PDB entry 2P15 | X-ray diffraction, 1.94 A resolution | chains A and C of the 4 polymer chains in the assembly

== Chain A ==
Molecule: Estrogen receptor
Organism: Homo sapiens
Notes: fragment: Ligand Binding Domain (residues 298-554)
Reference sequence: P03372 (ESR1_HUMAN); numbering as in UniProt (aligned over 298-554)
Chain sequence (258 residues; row label = number of the first residue in the row):
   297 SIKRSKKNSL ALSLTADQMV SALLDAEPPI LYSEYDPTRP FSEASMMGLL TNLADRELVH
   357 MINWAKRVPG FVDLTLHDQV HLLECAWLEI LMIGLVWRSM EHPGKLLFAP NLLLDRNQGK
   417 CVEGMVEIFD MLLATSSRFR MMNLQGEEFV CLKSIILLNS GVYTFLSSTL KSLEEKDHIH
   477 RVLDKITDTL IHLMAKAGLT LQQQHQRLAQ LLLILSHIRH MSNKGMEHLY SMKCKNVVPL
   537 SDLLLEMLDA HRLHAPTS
Not modelled in the structure: 297-304, 332-334, 550-554
Sequence notes: cloning artifact (297); engineered mutation Ser537 (Tyr in P03372)

== Chain C ==
Molecule: GRIP peptide
Reference sequence: Q15596 (NCOA2_HUMAN); residue numbers follow UniProt; this construct covers 686-698
Chain sequence (13 residues; row label = number of the first residue in the row):
   686 KHKILHRLLQ DSS
Not modelled in the structure: 686, 698

== How chain A and chain C interact ==
Pairs across the interface (22):
  Ile358(A) with Leu690(C), hydrophobic; Leu693(C), hydrophobic; Leu694(C), hydrophobic
  Lys362(A) with Leu693(C), hydrogen bond (side chain-backbone); Leu694(C); Asp696(C), hydrogen bond (side chain-backbone)
  Leu372(A) with His691(C); Leu694(C), hydrophobic; Gln695(C)
  Gln375(A) with Leu694(C)
  Val376(A) with Leu690(C); Leu694(C), hydrophobic
  Leu379(A) with Leu694(C), hydrophobic
  Glu380(A) with His687(C); Leu690(C)
  Asp538(A) with Ile689(C)
  Leu539(A) with Ile689(C)
  Glu542(A) with His687(C), hydrogen bond (side chain-backbone); Lys688(C), hydrogen bond (side chain-backbone); Ile689(C), hydrogen bond (side chain-backbone); Leu690(C), hydrogen bond (side chain-backbone)
  Met543(A) with Leu690(C), hydrophobic
Other interface residues (no listed pair), chain A (12 interface residues in all): Phe367

== In short ==
Chain A and chain C form an interface of 12 and 9 residues respectively; the contacts include 6 hydrogen
bonds. Polar pairs include Lys362(A)-Leu693(C), Lys362(A)-Asp696(C) and Glu542(A)-His687(C).
Chain A is Estrogen receptor (Homo sapiens) and chain C is GRIP peptide; the structure, Crystal structure of
the ER alpha ligand binding domain with the agonist ortho-trifluoromethylphenylvinyl estradiol, was determined
by X-ray diffraction.
